PDB entry 4AIR | X-ray diffraction, 1.80 A resolution | chains A and B of the 4 polymer chains in the assembly

== Chain A (and B) ==
Name: Cysteine synthase
From: Leishmania major
Notes: EC 2.5.1.47; chain B of this document is another copy of the same molecule, construct and numbering; everything in this record applies to it too
Reference sequence: Q4Q159 (Q4Q159_LEIMA); residues 1-333 here = UniProt positions 1-333
Chain sequence (354 residues; numbered -20 to 333; the number before each row is that of its first residue; numbers below 1 keep their minus sign (Met-20 is residue -20)):
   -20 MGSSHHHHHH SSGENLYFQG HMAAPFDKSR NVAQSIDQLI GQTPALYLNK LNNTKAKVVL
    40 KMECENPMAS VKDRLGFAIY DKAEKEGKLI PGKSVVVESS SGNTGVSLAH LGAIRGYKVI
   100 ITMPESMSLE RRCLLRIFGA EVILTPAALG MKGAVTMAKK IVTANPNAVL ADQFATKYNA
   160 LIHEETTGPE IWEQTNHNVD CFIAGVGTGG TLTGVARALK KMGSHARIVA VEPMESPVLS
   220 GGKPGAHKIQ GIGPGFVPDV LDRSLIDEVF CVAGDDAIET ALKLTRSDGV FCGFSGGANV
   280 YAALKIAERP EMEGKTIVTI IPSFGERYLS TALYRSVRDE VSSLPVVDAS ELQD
Not modelled in the structure: -20 to 2, 214-240 (chain B: -20 to 3, 215-240)
Sequence notes: initiating methionine (-20); expression tag (-19 to 0)
Reported in the primary citation:
  - binding site for Fga-fga-fga-fga-fga: Asn82, Thr83, Ser107, Phe273, Ser274, Ala311, Leu312
  - binding site for Fga-fga-fga-fga: Ser80, Asn82, Thr83, Arg110, Phe273, Ser274
  - conformationally variable residues (helix shift, loop rearrangement, order/disorder transition, side-chain flip): Arg110, Asp151 to Tyr157, Gly184 to Thr190, Glu214 to Asp241

== How chain A and chain B interact ==
Residue-residue contacts (153):
  Lys7(A) with Pro23(B); Gln173(B), hydrogen bond (backbone-side chain)
  Ser8(A) with Gln173(B)
  Arg9(A) with Glu172(B), salt bridge; Gln173(B)
  Asn10(A) with Gln173(B); Asn175(B)
  Val11(A) with Ala24(B); Leu25(B); Tyr26(B); Gln173(B)
  Ala12(A) with Ala24(B), hydrogen bond (backbone-backbone); Leu25(B); Tyr26(B), hydrogen bond (backbone-backbone)
  Gln13(A) with Leu25(B); Tyr26(B); Asn28(B)
  Ser14(A) with Leu25(B)
  Ile15(A) with Leu25(B); Asp267(B); Gly268(B)
  Leu18(A) with Pro23(B), hydrophobic
  Pro23(A) with Lys7(B); Leu18(B), hydrophobic
  Ala24(A) with Asn10(B); Val11(B); Ala12(B), hydrogen bond (backbone-backbone)
  Leu25(A) with Val11(B); Ala12(B); Ser14(B); Ile15(B)
  Tyr26(A) with Val11(B); Ala12(B), hydrogen bond (backbone-backbone); Gln13(B)
  Asn28(A) with Gln13(B), hydrogen bond (side chain-backbone)
  Lys29(A) with Ala92(B), hydrogen bond (side chain-backbone); Ile93(B)
  Glu44(A) with Glu44(B); Asn45(B); Pro46(B)
  Asn45(A) with Glu44(B)
  Pro46(A) with Glu44(B); Phe303(B)
  Met47(A) with Phe303(B), hydrophobic
  His89(A) with Gly268(B), hydrogen bond (side chain-backbone)
  Ala92(A) with Arg265(B)
  Ile93(A) with Lys29(B); Ser266(B); Asp267(B); Gly268(B)
  Glu104(A) with Val325(B)
  Leu108(A) with Ser321(B)
  Glu109(A) with Leu308(B)
  Arg111(A) with Val320(B), hydrogen bond (side chain-backbone)
  Cys112(A) with Leu308(B), hydrophobic; Val316(B), hydrophobic; Arg317(B); Val320(B)
  Leu113(A) with Phe270(B), hydrophobic; Glu305(B)
  Arg115(A) with Arg265(B), hydrogen bond (backbone-side chain); Val316(B); Glu319(B), salt bridge; Val320(B)
  Ile116(A) with Leu261(B); Thr264(B); Arg265(B), hydrogen bond (backbone-side chain); Phe270(B), hydrophobic; Leu308(B), hydrophobic; Tyr313(B), hydrophobic
  Phe117(A) with Thr264(B); Arg265(B)
  Gly118(A) with Arg265(B)
  Leu123(A) with Leu323(B), hydrophobic; Pro324(B); Val325(B); Val326(B), hydrogen bond (backbone-backbone)
  Thr124(A) with Val325(B)
  Pro125(A) with Val325(B); Val326(B); Ala328(B); Leu331(B)
  Leu128(A) with Leu331(B), hydrophobic; Gln332(B)
  Gly132(A) with Leu331(B)
  Thr135(A) with Leu331(B)
  Met136(A) with Val326(B), hydrophobic; Leu331(B)
  Lys139(A) with Glu330(B), hydrogen bond (side chain-backbone); Leu331(B)
  Glu172(A) with Arg9(B), salt bridge
  Gln173(A) with Lys7(B), hydrogen bond (side chain-backbone); Ser8(B), hydrogen bond (side chain-backbone); Arg9(B); Asn10(B); Val11(B)
  Leu261(A) with Ile116(B)
  Thr264(A) with Ile116(B), hydrogen bond (side chain-backbone); Phe117(B)
  Arg265(A) with Ala92(B); Arg115(B), hydrogen bond (side chain-backbone); Ile116(B), hydrogen bond (side chain-backbone); Phe117(B); Gly118(B)
  Ser266(A) with Ile93(B)
  Asp267(A) with Ile93(B)
  Gly268(A) with Ile15(B); His89(B), hydrogen bond (backbone-side chain); Ile93(B)
  Phe270(A) with Leu113(B), hydrophobic; Ile116(B), hydrophobic
  Phe303(A) with Pro46(B); Met47(B), hydrophobic
  Glu305(A) with Leu113(B); Arg306(B), salt bridge
  Arg306(A) with Glu305(B), salt bridge
  Leu308(A) with Glu109(B); Cys112(B), hydrophobic; Ile116(B), hydrophobic
  Val316(A) with Cys112(B); Arg115(B); Ile116(B)
  Arg317(A) with Cys112(B)
  Glu319(A) with Arg115(B), salt bridge
  Val320(A) with Leu108(B), hydrophobic; Arg111(B), hydrogen bond (backbone-side chain); Cys112(B), hydrophobic; Arg115(B)
  Ser321(A) with Leu108(B); Arg111(B)
  Leu323(A) with Val121(B); Leu123(B), hydrophobic
  Pro324(A) with Leu123(B)
  Val325(A) with Glu104(B); Leu123(B); Thr124(B); Pro125(B)
  Val326(A) with Ile122(B), hydrophobic; Leu123(B), hydrogen bond (backbone-backbone); Pro125(B); Met136(B), hydrophobic
  Ala328(A) with Pro125(B)
  Glu330(A) with Lys139(B)
  Leu331(A) with Thr124(B); Pro125(B); Leu128(B), hydrophobic; Gly132(B); Thr135(B); Met136(B), hydrophobic; Lys139(B)
  Gln332(A) with Leu128(B)
  Asp333(A) with Lys131(B), salt bridge; Thr135(B)
Interface residues without a listed pair, chain A (78 interface residues in all): Gln21, Thr22, Val38, Met41, Ala48, Val121, Ile122, Thr174, Tyr313, Asp327
Interface residues without a listed pair, chain B (80 interface residues in all): Gln21, Thr22, Val38, Met41, Ala48, Thr174, Val269, Asp327

== Summary ==
The interface between chain A and chain B involves 78 residues on one side and 80 on the other, with 21
hydrogen bonds and 7 salt bridges. Polar contacts include Arg9(A)-Glu172(B), Arg115(A)-Glu319(B) and
Glu305(A)-Arg306(B). The paper reports a binding site for Fga-fga-fga-fga-fga at Asn82(A), Thr83(A) and
Ser107(A) among others; a binding site for Fga-fga-fga-fga at Ser80(A), Asn82(A) and Thr83(A) among others.
Chain A and chain B are both Cysteine synthase (Leishmania major); the structure, Leishmania major cysteine
synthase, was determined by X-ray diffraction.
